7USC - chains D and E of the 5 polymer chains in the assembly; structure by electron microscopy, 3.00 A resolution.

== Chain D ==
Protein: Protein BRICK1
Source organism: Homo sapiens
UniProtKB: Q8WUW1 (BRK1_HUMAN); residue numbers follow UniProt; this construct covers 1-75
Chain sequence (75 residues; row label = number of the first residue in the row):
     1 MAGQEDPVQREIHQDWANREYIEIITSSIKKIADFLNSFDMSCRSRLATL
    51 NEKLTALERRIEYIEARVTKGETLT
Not modelled in the structure: 1-9, 70-75
Curated features (UniProtKB/Swiss-Prot):
  - modified residue: A2 (N-acetylalanine)

== Chain E ==
Protein: Abl interactor 2
Source organism: Homo sapiens
UniProtKB: E9PEZ7 (E9PEZ7_HUMAN); residues 1-158 here = UniProt positions 1-158
Chain sequence (158 residues; each row starts with the number of its first residue):
     1 MAELQMLLEEEIPGGRRALFDSYTNLERVADYCENNYIQSADKQRALEET
    51 KAYTTQSLASVAYLINTLANNVLQMLDIQASQLRRMESSINHISQTVDIH
   101 KEKVARREIGILTTNKNTSRTHKIIAPANLERPVRYIRKPIDYTILDDIG
   151 HGVKVSTQ
Not modelled in the structure: 1-2, 156-158

== Interface between chain D and chain E ==
Residue-residue contacts (28):
  N18(D) - L47(E)
  Y21(D) - K51(E)
  Y21(D) - T55(E)  hydrogen bond
  I25(D) - L58(E)  hydrophobic
  S28(D) - L58(E)
  I29(D) - L58(E)  hydrophobic
  I32(D) - I65(E)  hydrophobic
  F35(D) - I65(E)  hydrophobic
  F35(D) - A69(E)  hydrophobic
  F39(D) - A69(E)  hydrophobic
  C43(D) - L76(E)  hydrophobic
  R46(D) - L76(E)
  R46(D) - D77(E)  salt bridge
  L47(D) - L76(E)  hydrophobic
  L50(D) - L76(E)
  L50(D) - A80(E)  hydrophobic
  L50(D) - L83(E)
  L54(D) - L83(E)  hydrophobic
  L57(D) - L83(E)
  L57(D) - M86(E)  hydrophobic
  L57(D) - E87(E)
  L57(D) - I90(E)  hydrophobic
  R60(D) - I90(E)
  R60(D) - N91(E)  hydrogen bond
  R60(D) - S94(E)  hydrogen bond
  I64(D) - I90(E)  hydrophobic
  I64(D) - S94(E)
  R67(D) - K101(E)  hydrogen bond (backbone-side chain)
Interface residues without a listed pair, chain D (19 interface residues in all): L36, K53
Interface residues without a listed pair, chain E (24 interface residues in all): T54, A62, V72, L73, Q79, I93, V97, D98

== In short ==
The interface between chain D and chain E involves 19 residues on one side and 24 on the other; the contacts
include 4 hydrogen bonds and 1 salt bridge. Polar pairs include R46(D)-D77(E), Y21(D)-T55(E) and
R60(D)-N91(E).
Chain D is Protein BRICK1 and chain E is Abl interactor 2, both from Homo sapiens; the structure, Cryo-EM
structure of WAVE Regulatory Complex, was determined by electron microscopy.
